Entry 3L72 (X-ray diffraction, 3.06 A resolution); this record covers chains C and D of the 20 polymer chains in the assembly.

Chain C:
Molecule: Cytochrome B
Organism: Gallus gallus
Notes: EC 1.10.2.2
Reference sequence: P18946 (CYB_CHICK); numbering as in UniProt (aligned over 1-380)
Chain sequence (380 residues; numbered 1 to 380; the number before each row is that of its first residue):
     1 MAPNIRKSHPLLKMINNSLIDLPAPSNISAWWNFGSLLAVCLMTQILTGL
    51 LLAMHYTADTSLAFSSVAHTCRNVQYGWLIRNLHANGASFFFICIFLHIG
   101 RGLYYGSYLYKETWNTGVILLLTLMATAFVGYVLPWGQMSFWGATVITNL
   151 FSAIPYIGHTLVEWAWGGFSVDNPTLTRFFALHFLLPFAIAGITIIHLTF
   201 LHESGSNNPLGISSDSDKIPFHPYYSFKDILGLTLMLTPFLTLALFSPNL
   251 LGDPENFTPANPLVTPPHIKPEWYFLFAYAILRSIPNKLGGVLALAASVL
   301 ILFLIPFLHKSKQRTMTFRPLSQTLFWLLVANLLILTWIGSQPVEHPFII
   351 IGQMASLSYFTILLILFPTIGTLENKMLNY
Ion coordination: heme Fe site 1: His-84, His-183; heme Fe site 2: His-98, His-197
Ligand contacts:
  - heme (HEM), molecule 1: Trp-32, Phe-34, Gly-35, Ser-36, Leu-38, Ala-39, Phe-91, Ile-95, His-98, Ile-99, Arg-101, Ser-107, Tyr-108, Tyr-110, Thr-113, Trp-114, Gly-117, Val-118, Leu-120, Leu-121, Thr-194, His-197, Leu-198, Leu-201, Ser-206, Asn-207, Leu-302
  - heme (HEM), molecule 2: Leu-42, Gln-45, Ile-46, Gly-49, Leu-50, Leu-52, Ala-53, Tyr-56, Val-67, Arg-81, His-84, Ala-85, Ala-88, Phe-91, Leu-124, Thr-127, Ala-128, Gly-131, Tyr-132, Leu-134, Pro-135, Phe-180, His-183, Phe-184, Pro-187, Ile-190, Tyr-274
  - IKR (methyl (2E)-{2-[(4-iodo-2,5-dimethylphenoxy)methyl]phenyl}(methoxyimino)ethanoate): Met-125, Ala-128, Phe-129, Tyr-132, Val-133, Met-139, Ser-140, Gly-143, Ala-144, Ile-147, Ile-269, Lys-270, Pro-271, Glu-272, Tyr-274, Phe-275, Ala-278, Tyr-279, Leu-295
  - UQ (Coenzyme Q10, (2Z,6E,10Z,14E,18E,22E,26Z)-isomer): Ser-18, Leu-19, Leu-22, Pro-23, Ala-24, Ile-28, Trp-32, Ser-36, Ala-39, Met-43, Leu-198, Leu-201, His-202, Ser-206, Phe-221, Tyr-225, Asp-229
UniProt features mapped onto this chain:
  - binding site (heme b): His-84, His-98, His-183, His-197
  - binding site (a ubiquinone): His-202

Chain D:
Molecule: Mitochondrial cytochrome C1, heme protein
Organism: Gallus gallus
Notes: EC 1.10.2.2
Reference sequence: D0VX26 (D0VX26_CHICK); numbering as in UniProt (aligned over 1-241)
Chain sequence (241 residues; numbered 1 to 241; the number before each row is that of its first residue):
     1 GELELHPPAFPWSHGGPLSALDHSSVRRGFQVYKQVCSACHSMDYVAFRN
    51 LIGVTHTEAEAKALAEEVEVQDGPDENGELFMRPGKISDYFPKPYPNPEA
   101 ARAANNGALPPDLSYIVNARHGGEDYVFSLLTGYCDPPAGVVVREGLHYN
   151 PYFPGQAIGMAPPIYNEILEYDDGTPATMSQIAKDVCTFLRWAAEPEHDQ
   201 RKRMGLKMLLISALLTSLLYYMKRHKWSVLKSRKMAYRPPK
Ion coordination: heme c Fe: His-41, Met-160
Ligand contacts: heme c (HEC): Val-32, Val-36, Cys-37, Ala-39, Cys-40, His-41, Asn-105, Ala-108, Leu-109, Pro-110, Pro-111, Leu-113, Ile-116, Arg-120, Tyr-126, Val-127, Leu-130, Leu-131, Phe-153, Ile-158, Gly-159, Met-160, Pro-163, Ile-164, Val-186

How chain C and chain D interact:
Residue-residue contacts (55):
  Ser-26(C) / Trp-227(D)
  Phe-64(C) / Tyr-45(D)
  Ser-65(C) / Tyr-45(D)
  Ala-68(C) / Tyr-45(D)  hydrophobic
  Ala-68(C) / Tyr-115(D)
  Arg-72(C) / Tyr-45(D)
  Arg-72(C) / Ser-114(D)
  Arg-72(C) / Tyr-115(D)  hydrogen bond
  Arg-72(C) / Ala-193(D)  hydrogen bond (side chain-backbone)
  Arg-72(C) / Ala-194(D)
  Arg-72(C) / Pro-196(D)
  Asn-73(C) / Arg-49(D)
  Tyr-76(C) / Gln-200(D)
  Trp-78(C) / Glu-197(D)
  Trp-78(C) / Gln-200(D)  hydrogen bond
  Trp-78(C) / Arg-201(D)
  Trp-78(C) / Met-204(D)  hydrophobic
  Leu-79(C) / Met-204(D)  hydrophobic
  Asp-217(C) / Arg-233(D)  salt bridge
  Ile-219(C) / Trp-227(D)  hydrophobic
  Ile-219(C) / Leu-230(D)  hydrophobic
  Tyr-224(C) / Trp-227(D)  hydrogen bond (backbone-side chain)
  Tyr-224(C) / Leu-230(D)
  Tyr-225(C) / Trp-227(D)
  Phe-227(C) / Met-222(D)  hydrophobic
  Phe-227(C) / Lys-226(D)
  Ile-230(C) / Leu-219(D)  hydrophobic
  Leu-231(C) / Leu-219(D)
  Leu-231(C) / Tyr-220(D)  hydrophobic
  Leu-231(C) / Lys-223(D)
  Thr-234(C) / Thr-216(D)
  Thr-234(C) / Leu-219(D)
  Leu-235(C) / Thr-216(D)
  Thr-238(C) / Ser-212(D)  hydrogen bond
  Leu-241(C) / Met-208(D)
  Thr-242(C) / Met-208(D)
  Thr-242(C) / Leu-209(D)
  Leu-245(C) / Arg-201(D)  hydrogen bond (backbone-side chain)
  Leu-245(C) / Met-204(D)
  Leu-245(C) / Gly-205(D)
  Phe-246(C) / Pro-17(D)
  Phe-246(C) / Leu-18(D)  hydrophobic
  Phe-246(C) / Arg-201(D)  hydrogen bond (backbone-side chain)
  Phe-246(C) / Gly-205(D)
  Phe-246(C) / Leu-206(D)
  Phe-246(C) / Leu-209(D)  hydrophobic
  Pro-248(C) / Arg-201(D)
  Asn-249(C) / Asn-118(D)
  Pro-254(C) / Asn-118(D)
  Pro-254(C) / Ala-119(D)
  Pro-254(C) / His-121(D)
  Phe-257(C) / Tyr-115(D)  hydrophobic
  Phe-257(C) / Asn-118(D)
  Phe-257(C) / Ala-119(D)  hydrophobic
  Glu-345(C) / Glu-2(D)
Interface residues without a listed pair, chain C (31 interface residues in all): Pro-223, Lys-228, Thr-258
Interface residues without a listed pair, chain D (36 interface residues in all): Tyr-90, Arg-120, Glu-195, Lys-202, Val-229

Overview:
31 residues of chain C face 36 of chain D across their interface, with 7 hydrogen bonds and 1 salt bridge.
Polar pairs include Asp-217(C)/Arg-233(D), Arg-72(C)/Tyr-115(D) and Arg-72(C)/Ala-193(D). Chain C binds heme,
compound IKR and compound UQ. Bound to chain D: heme c.
Chain C is Cytochrome B and chain D is Mitochondrial cytochrome C1, heme protein, both from Gallus gallus; the
structure, Chicken cytochrome BC1 complex with kresoxim-I-dimethyl bound, was determined by X-ray diffraction.
